Entry 6QEA (X-ray diffraction, 1.96 A resolution); this record covers chain A.

Chain A:
Protein: Lysozyme C
From: Gallus gallus
Notes: EC 3.2.1.17
UniProt: P00698 (LYSC_CHICK); residues 1-129 here correspond to UniProt positions 19-147 (UniProt number = residue number + 18)
Amino-acid sequence (129 residues; numbered 1 to 129; the number before each row is that of its first residue):
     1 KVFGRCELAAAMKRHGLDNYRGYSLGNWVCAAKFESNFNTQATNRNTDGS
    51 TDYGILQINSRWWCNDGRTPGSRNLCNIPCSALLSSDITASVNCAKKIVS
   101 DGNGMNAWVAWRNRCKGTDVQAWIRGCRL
Swiss-Prot annotation at these positions:
  - active site: Glu35, Asp52
  - binding site (substrate): Asp101
Cystine bridges: Cys6-Cys127, Cys30-Cys115, Cys64-Cys80, Cys76-Cys94
Metal / ion sites: pentacoordinate Pt(II) compound Pt near His15 (its only coordinating residue here)
Residues lining bound ligands: pentacoordinate Pt(II) compound (J9H): Arg14, His15, Thr89, Val92, Asn93, Lys96
From the paper describing this entry:
  - pentacoordinate Pt(II) compound coordination: His15

Overview:
Bound to chain A: pentacoordinate Pt(II) compound. From UniProt: active-site residues Glu35 and Asp52 and
substrate-binding residue Asp101. The paper reports pentacoordinate Pt(II) compound coordination by His15.
Chain A is Lysozyme C (Gallus gallus); the structure, The X-ray structure of the adduct formed in the reaction
between hen egg white lysozyme and ..., was determined by X-ray diffraction, deposited together with 6QE9.
